PDB entry 6XZG | electron microscopy, 3.80 A resolution | chains IN1 and AP1 of the 8 polymer chains in the assembly

== Chain IN1 ==
Molecule: Influenza viral RNA (vRNA) promoter 47mer
Sequence (47 nucleotides; each row starts with the number of its first residue):
     1 AGUAGAAACAAGGGUAUUUUUCUUUACUAGUCUACCCUGCUUUUGCU
Disordered / not traced: 15-34, 40-47

== Chain AP1 ==
Molecule: Polymerase acidic protein
From: Influenza C virus (strain C/Johannesburg/1/1966)
Notes: EC 3.1.-.-
UniProtKB: Q9IMP5 (PA_INCJH); residue numbers follow UniProt; this construct covers 1-709
Chain sequence (709 residues; numbered 1 to 709; the number before each row is that of its first residue):
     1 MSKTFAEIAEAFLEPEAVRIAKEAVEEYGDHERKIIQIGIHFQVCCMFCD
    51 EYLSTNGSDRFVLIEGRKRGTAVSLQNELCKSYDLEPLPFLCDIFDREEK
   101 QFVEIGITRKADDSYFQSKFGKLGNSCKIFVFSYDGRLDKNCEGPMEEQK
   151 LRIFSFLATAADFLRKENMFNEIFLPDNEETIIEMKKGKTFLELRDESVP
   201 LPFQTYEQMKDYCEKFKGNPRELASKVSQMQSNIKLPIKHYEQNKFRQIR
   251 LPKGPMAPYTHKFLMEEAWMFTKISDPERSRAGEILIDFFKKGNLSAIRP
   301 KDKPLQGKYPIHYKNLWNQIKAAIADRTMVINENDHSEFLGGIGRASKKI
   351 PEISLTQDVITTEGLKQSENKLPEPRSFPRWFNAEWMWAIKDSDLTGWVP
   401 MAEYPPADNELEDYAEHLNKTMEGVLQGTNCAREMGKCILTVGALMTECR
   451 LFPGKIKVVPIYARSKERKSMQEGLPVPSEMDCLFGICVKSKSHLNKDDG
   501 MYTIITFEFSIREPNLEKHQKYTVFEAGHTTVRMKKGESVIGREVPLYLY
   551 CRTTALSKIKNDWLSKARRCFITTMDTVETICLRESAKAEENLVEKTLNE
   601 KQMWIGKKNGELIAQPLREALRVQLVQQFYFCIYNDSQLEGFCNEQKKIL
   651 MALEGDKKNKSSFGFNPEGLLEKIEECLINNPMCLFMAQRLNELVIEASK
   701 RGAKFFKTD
Disordered / not traced: 1, 533-542, 708-709
Curated features (UniProtKB/Swiss-Prot):
  - motif: Arg109 to Gly124 (Nuclear localization signal 1 (NLS1)), Lys166 to Ser228 (Nuclear localization signal 2 (NLS2))
  - binding site (Mn(2+)): His41, Glu65, Asp93, Glu104, Ile105

== Chain IN1 / chain AP1 interface ==
Residue-residue contacts (26):
  A1(IN1) - Tyr309(AP1)  sugar contact
  A1(IN1) - Arg345(AP1)  hydrogen bond to the base
  A1(IN1) - Thr503(AP1)  base contact
  G2(IN1) - Thr553(AP1)  phosphate contact
  G2(IN1) - Thr554(AP1)  sugar contact
  U3(IN1) - Met501(AP1)  sugar contact
  U3(IN1) - Lys521(AP1)  salt bridge to the phosphate
  A4(IN1) - Lys262(AP1)  salt bridge to the phosphate
  A4(IN1) - Asp636(AP1)  phosphate contact
  G5(IN1) - Pro373(AP1)  base contact
  G5(IN1) - Asp636(AP1)  phosphate contact
  G5(IN1) - Ser637(AP1)  hydrogen bond to the phosphate
  G5(IN1) - Gln638(AP1)  base contact
  A7(IN1) - Asn370(AP1)  hydrogen bond to the phosphate
  C9(IN1) - Met501(AP1)  sugar contact
  A10(IN1) - Gly342(AP1)  hydrogen bond to the sugar
  A10(IN1) - Arg345(AP1)  base contact
  A10(IN1) - Ala346(AP1)  sugar contact
  A11(IN1) - Ile343(AP1)  phosphate contact
  A11(IN1) - Ala346(AP1)  hydrogen bond to the phosphate
  A11(IN1) - His494(AP1)  stacking on the base
  A11(IN1) - Asn496(AP1)  sugar contact
  G39(IN1) - Arg450(AP1)  sugar contact
  G39(IN1) - His494(AP1)  hydrogen bond to the base
  G39(IN1) - Leu495(AP1)  hydrogen bond to the sugar
  G39(IN1) - Asn496(AP1)  hydrogen bond to the base
Other interface residues (no listed pair), chain IN1 (11 interface residues in all): A6
Other interface residues (no listed pair), chain AP1 (30 interface residues in all): Thr260, Phe339, Gly341, Gly344, Ser347, Pro453, Arg552, Ala555, Lys560, Glu676

== In short ==
11 residues of chain IN1 face 30 of chain AP1 across their interface, with 8 hydrogen bonds, 2 salt bridges
and 1 aromatic stacking contact. Polar contacts include A1(IN1)-Arg345(AP1), G39(IN1)-His494(AP1) and
G39(IN1)-Asn496(AP1). From UniProt: 5 Mn2+-binding residues on chain AP1.
Chain IN1 is Influenza viral RNA (vRNA) promoter 47mer and chain AP1 is Polymerase acidic protein (Influenza C
virus (strain C/Johannesburg/1/1966)); the structure, Influenza C virus polymerase in complex with chicken
ANP32A - Subclass 3, was determined by electron microscopy together with 6XZD, 6XZP, 6XZQ, 6XZR and 6Y0C from
the same study.
